7AOC - chains A and F of the 12 polymer chains in the assembly; structure by electron microscopy, 3.84 A resolution.

[Chain A]
Name: DNA-directed RNA polymerase I subunit rpa1
Source organism: Schizosaccharomyces pombe (strain 972 / ATCC 24843)
Notes: EC 2.7.7.6
UniProt: P15398 (RPA1_SCHPO); numbering as in UniProt (aligned over 1-1689)
Chain sequence (1689 residues; row label = number of the first residue in the row):
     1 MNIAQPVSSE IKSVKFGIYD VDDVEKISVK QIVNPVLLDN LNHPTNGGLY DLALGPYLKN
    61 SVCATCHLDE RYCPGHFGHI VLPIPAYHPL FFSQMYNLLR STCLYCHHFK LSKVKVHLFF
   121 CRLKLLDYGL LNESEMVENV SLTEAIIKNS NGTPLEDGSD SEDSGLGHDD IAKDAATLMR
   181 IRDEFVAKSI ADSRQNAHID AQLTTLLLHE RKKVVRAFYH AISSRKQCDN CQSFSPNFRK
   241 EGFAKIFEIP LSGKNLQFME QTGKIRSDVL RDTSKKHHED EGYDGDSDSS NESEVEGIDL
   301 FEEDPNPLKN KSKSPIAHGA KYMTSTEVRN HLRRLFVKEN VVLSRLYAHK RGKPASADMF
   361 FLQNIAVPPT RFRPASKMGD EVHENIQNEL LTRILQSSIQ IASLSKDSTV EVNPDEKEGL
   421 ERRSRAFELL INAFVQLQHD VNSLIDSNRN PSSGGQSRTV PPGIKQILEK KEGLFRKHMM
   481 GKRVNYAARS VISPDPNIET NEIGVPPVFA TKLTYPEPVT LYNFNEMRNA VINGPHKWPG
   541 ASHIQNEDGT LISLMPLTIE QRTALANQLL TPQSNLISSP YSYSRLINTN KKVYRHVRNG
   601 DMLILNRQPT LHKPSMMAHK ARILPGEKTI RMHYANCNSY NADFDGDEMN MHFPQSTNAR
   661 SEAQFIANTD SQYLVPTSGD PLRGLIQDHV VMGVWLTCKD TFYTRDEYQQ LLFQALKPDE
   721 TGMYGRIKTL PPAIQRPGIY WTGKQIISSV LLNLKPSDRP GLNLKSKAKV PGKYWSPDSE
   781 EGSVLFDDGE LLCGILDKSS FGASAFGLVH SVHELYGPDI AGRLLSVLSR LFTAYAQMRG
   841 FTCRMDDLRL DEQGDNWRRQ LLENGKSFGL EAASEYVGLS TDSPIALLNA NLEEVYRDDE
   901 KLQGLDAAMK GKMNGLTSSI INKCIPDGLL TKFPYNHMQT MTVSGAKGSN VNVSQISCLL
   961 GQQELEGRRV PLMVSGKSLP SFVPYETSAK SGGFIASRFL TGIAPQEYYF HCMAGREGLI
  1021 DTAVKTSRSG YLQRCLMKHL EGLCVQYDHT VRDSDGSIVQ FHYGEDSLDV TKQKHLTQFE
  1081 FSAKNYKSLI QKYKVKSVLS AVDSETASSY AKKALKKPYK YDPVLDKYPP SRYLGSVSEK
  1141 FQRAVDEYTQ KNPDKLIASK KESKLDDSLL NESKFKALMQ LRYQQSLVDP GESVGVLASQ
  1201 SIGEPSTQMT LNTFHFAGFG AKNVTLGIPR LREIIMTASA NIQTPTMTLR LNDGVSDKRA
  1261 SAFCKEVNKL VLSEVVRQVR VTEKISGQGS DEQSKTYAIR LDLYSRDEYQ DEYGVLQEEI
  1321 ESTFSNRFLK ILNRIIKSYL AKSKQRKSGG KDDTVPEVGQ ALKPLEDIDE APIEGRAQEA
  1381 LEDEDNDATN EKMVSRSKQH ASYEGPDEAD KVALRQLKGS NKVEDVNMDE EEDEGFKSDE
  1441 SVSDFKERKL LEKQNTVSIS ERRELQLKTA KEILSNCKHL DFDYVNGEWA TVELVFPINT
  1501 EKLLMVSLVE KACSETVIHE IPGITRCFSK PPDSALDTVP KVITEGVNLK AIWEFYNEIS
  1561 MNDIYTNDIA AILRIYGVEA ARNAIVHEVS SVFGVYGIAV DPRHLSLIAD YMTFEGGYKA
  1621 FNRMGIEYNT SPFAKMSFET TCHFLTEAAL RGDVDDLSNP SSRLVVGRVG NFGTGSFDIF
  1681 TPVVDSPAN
Not modelled in the structure: 143-171, 196-202, 259-320, 348-353, 412-420, 452-460, 1023-1029, 1159-1161, 1214-1222, 1285-1295, 1346-1475, 1532-1536, 1682-1689
Bound ions: Zn2+ site 1: Tyr19 (shared with 2 residues of chain B); Zn2+ site 2: Cys63, Cys66, Cys73, His76; Zn2+ site 3: Cys103, Cys106, Cys228, Cys231
UniProt features mapped onto this chain:
  - region: Pro1005 to Glu1017 (Bridging helix)
  - binding site (Zn(2+)): Cys63, Cys66, Cys73, His76
  - binding site (Mg(2+)): Asp643, Asp645, Asp647
  - modified residue (Phosphoserine): Ser159, Ser161, Ser1438, Ser1441
What the authors report for this chain:
  - conformationally variable residues (domain motion): Lys226, Arg425, Ser1338

[Chain F]
Name: DNA-directed RNA polymerases I, II, and III subunit RPABC2
Source organism: Schizosaccharomyces pombe (strain 972 / ATCC 24843)
UniProt: P36595 (RPAB2_SCHPO); residue numbers follow UniProt; this construct covers 1-142
Chain sequence (142 residues; numbered 1 to 142; the number before each row is that of its first residue):
     1 MSDYEEDEAF GMDGAVMEEE VDELEMIDEN GQSQQGVSHP GEPSTTVITE DVASSKTAQS
    61 GKAVAKEDRT TTPYMTKYER ARILGTRALQ ISMNAPVLVD LEGETDPLQI AMKELAQKKI
   121 PLLVRRYLPD GSYEDWSVAE LI
Not modelled in the structure: 1-60

[Interface between chain A and chain F]
Contacting residue pairs (66):
  Ile3(A) with Leu89(F), hydrophobic
  Glu517(A) with Pro107(F)
  Pro518(A) with Ser92(F)
  Thr520(A) with Ile91(F); Ser92(F); Asn94(F)
  Tyr522(A) with Ile91(F); Leu101(F), hydrophobic; Thr105(F); Ile110(F), hydrophobic
  Asn523(A) with Thr105(F); Pro107(F)
  Glu526(A) with Thr105(F)
  Asn590(A) with Met93(F); Asn94(F)
  Lys592(A) with Met93(F)
  Thr657(A) with Ala88(F); Leu89(F)
  Asn658(A) with Thr86(F)
  Arg660(A) with Asp106(F), salt bridge; Leu108(F)
  Ser661(A) with Ala81(F), hydrogen bond (side chain-backbone); Leu84(F); Gly85(F), hydrogen bond (side chain-backbone); Leu108(F)
  Phe665(A) with Leu84(F), hydrophobic; Leu108(F), hydrophobic; Met112(F), hydrophobic
  Ile666(A) with Lys77(F); Tyr78(F), hydrophobic; Ala81(F), hydrophobic
  Gln1046(A) with Pro129(F)
  Tyr1047(A) with Glu79(F); Arg126(F); Leu128(F), hydrophobic
  Asp1048(A) with Pro129(F)
  Arg1052(A) with Pro129(F)
  Val1098(A) with Tyr74(F)
  Val1102(A) with Pro73(F), hydrophobic
  Ser1131(A) with Thr72(F); Pro73(F); Tyr74(F)
  Arg1132(A) with Arg69(F); Thr70(F)
  Gln1184(A) with Tyr74(F)
  Asp1189(A) with Lys77(F)
  Pro1190(A) with Thr76(F)
  Gly1191(A) with Tyr78(F)
  Glu1192(A) with Tyr78(F)
  Gly1673(A) with Tyr78(F)
  Thr1674(A) with Tyr78(F); Arg82(F), hydrogen bond (backbone-side chain)
  Gly1675(A) with Arg82(F)
  Phe1677(A) with Glu79(F); Arg82(F), hydrogen bond (backbone-side chain); Arg125(F)
  Asp1678(A) with Val124(F); Arg125(F), hydrogen bond (backbone-backbone); Tyr127(F)
  Ile1679(A) with Arg82(F); Ile83(F), hydrophobic; Leu122(F), hydrophobic
  Phe1680(A) with Leu122(F); Leu123(F), hydrogen bond (backbone-backbone); Arg125(F)
  Thr1681(A) with Leu123(F)
Other interface residues (no listed pair), chain A (42 interface residues in all): Val519, Glu662, Ser1097, Leu1181, Gln1185, Ser1676
Other interface residues (no listed pair), chain F (38 interface residues in all): Thr71, Ile142

[In short]
42 residues of chain A face 38 of chain F across their interface; the contacts include 6 hydrogen bonds and 1
salt bridge. Polar pairs include Arg660(A)-Asp106(F), Ser661(A)-Ala81(F) and Ser661(A)-Gly85(F). UniProt lists
4 Zn2+-binding residues and 3 Mg2+-binding residues on chain A. The paper reports conformational variability
at Lys226(A), Arg425(A) and Ser1338(A).
Chain A is DNA-directed RNA polymerase I subunit rpa1 and chain F is DNA-directed RNA polymerases I, II, and
III subunit RPABC2, both from Schizosaccharomyces pombe (strain 972 / ATCC 24843); the structure,
Schizosaccharomyces pombe RNA polymerase I (monomer), was determined by electron microscopy, deposited
together with 7AOD and 7AOE.
